PDB entry 6RE5 | electron microscopy, 3.20 A resolution | chains R and S of the 31 polymer chains in the assembly

== Chain R ==
Protein: Mitochondrial ATP synthase subunit delta
Organism: Polytomella sp. Pringsheim 198.80
Reference sequence: D7P7X6 (D7P7X6_9CHLO); residues 1-199 here = UniProt positions 1-199
Chain sequence (199 residues; each row starts with the number of its first residue):
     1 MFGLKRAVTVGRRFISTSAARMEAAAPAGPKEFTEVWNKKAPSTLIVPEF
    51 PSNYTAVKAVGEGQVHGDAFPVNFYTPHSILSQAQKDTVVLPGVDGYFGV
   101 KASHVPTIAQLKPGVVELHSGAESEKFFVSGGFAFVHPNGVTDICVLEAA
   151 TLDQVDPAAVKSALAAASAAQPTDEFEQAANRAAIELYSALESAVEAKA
Not modelled in the structure: 1-22

== Chain S ==
Protein: ATP synthase gamma chain, mitochondrial
Organism: Polytomella sp. Pringsheim 198.80
Reference sequence: Q4LDE7 (Q4LDE7_9CHLO); numbering as in UniProt (aligned over 1-317)
Chain sequence (317 residues; each row starts with the number of its first residue):
     1 MALRKAVLSLGLSQGVAAEAVLGSGMFNAVQHESVRYASNQAVKQRIRAI
    51 KNIGKITKAMKMVAASKMKNAQIAVEQSRGLVDPFVRLFGDFPAVNSNKS
   101 VVVAVTSDKGLCGGLNSNITKYTRATLATTESEGKDVVVVSIGDKGRSQL
   151 TRIESQRYQLAIADTYKVRVTFGQASLIVEELIKHNPQSYQILFNKFRSA
   201 ISFKPTVATILSPDLLEKQLEDVTGNSLDAYDIEASHERSDVLRDLTEFH
   251 LGVTLYNAMLENNCSEHASRMSAMENSTKSAGEMLGKLTLDYNRKRQATI
   301 TTELIEIIAGASALMDE
Not modelled in the structure: 1-38, 316-317

== Chain R / chain S interface ==
Residue-residue contacts (94; chain R residue first):
  Glu23(R) with Gln219(S); Asp222(S); Thr224(S)
  Ala24(R) with Asp222(S), hydrogen bond (backbone-backbone)
  Ala26(R) with Asn96(S); Leu220(S)
  Ala28(R) with Phe92(S); Ala94(S)
  Gly29(R) with Asp91(S); Pro93(S)
  Pro30(R) with Asp91(S)
  Glu32(R) with Ala94(S)
  Phe33(R) with Pro93(S), hydrophobic; Ala94(S), hydrophobic; Thr129(S)
  Val36(R) with Thr129(S)
  Trp37(R) with Ala125(S), hydrogen bond (side chain-backbone); Thr126(S); Thr129(S)
  Lys40(R) with Ala128(S)
  Leu45(R) with Lys121(S); Tyr122(S), hydrophobic; Ala125(S), hydrophobic
  Ile46(R) with Tyr122(S), hydrogen bond (backbone-side chain)
  Pro48(R) with Tyr122(S), hydrophobic; Pro205(S); Val207(S), hydrophobic
  Glu49(R) with Lys204(S), salt bridge; Pro205(S), hydrogen bond (backbone-backbone); Thr206(S); Val207(S), hydrogen bond (backbone-backbone)
  Phe50(R) with Asp91(S); Pro93(S), hydrophobic; Val207(S), hydrophobic
  Pro51(R) with Asp91(S); Val207(S)
  Ser52(R) with Asp91(S), hydrogen bond
  Tyr54(R) with Lys196(S); Arg198(S)
  Thr55(R) with Asp83(S); Val86(S)
  Val57(R) with Arg87(S), hydrogen bond (backbone-side chain)
  Lys58(R) with Arg87(S)
  Ala59(R) with Arg87(S); Tyr231(S)
  Asn73(R) with Arg87(S)
  Tyr75(R) with Gly80(S); Leu81(S), hydrophobic; Pro84(S)
  Thr76(R) with Leu81(S)
  Pro77(R) with Ser78(S), hydrogen bond (backbone-side chain); Leu81(S); Phe172(S), hydrophobic; Tyr256(S)
  His78(R) with Gln77(S)
  Ser79(R) with Gln77(S)
  Ile80(R) with Gln77(S), hydrogen bond (backbone-side chain); Gly80(S)
  Val94(R) with Glu234(S); Ala235(S); Ser236(S)
  Asp95(R) with Ala235(S)
  Pro106(R) with Ala230(S); Tyr231(S); Asp232(S), hydrogen bond (backbone-backbone)
  Thr107(R) with Tyr231(S); Asp232(S)
  Ile108(R) with Leu88(S), hydrophobic; Tyr231(S), hydrophobic; Asp232(S), hydrogen bond (backbone-backbone); Ile233(S); Glu234(S), hydrogen bond (backbone-backbone); Leu246(S), hydrophobic
  Ala109(R) with Glu234(S)
  Gln110(R) with Glu234(S); Ala235(S)
  Phe133(R) with Val242(S), hydrophobic; Asp245(S); Leu246(S), hydrophobic
  Phe135(R) with Pro84(S), hydrophobic; Leu88(S), hydrophobic; Leu246(S), hydrophobic
  Val136(R) with Tyr231(S)
  His137(R) with Arg87(S); Leu88(S); Tyr231(S)
  Pro138(R) with Tyr231(S)
  Asp143(R) with Pro84(S); Arg87(S), salt bridge
  Cys145(R) with Leu81(S), hydrophobic; Pro84(S), hydrophobic; Phe249(S)
  Leu147(R) with Phe172(S), hydrophobic; Phe249(S), hydrophobic
Interface residues without a listed pair, chain R (49 interface residues in all): Ala41, Val47, Phe98, Val141
Interface residues without a listed pair, chain S (52 interface residues in all): Glu76, Phe85, Val95, Asn118, Thr130, Ala208, Val223, Gly225, Leu228

== In short ==
49 residues of chain R face 52 of chain S across their interface, with 12 hydrogen bonds and 2 salt bridges.
Polar pairs include Glu49(R)-Lys204(S), Asp143(R)-Arg87(S) and Trp37(R)-Ala125(S).
Here chain R is Mitochondrial ATP synthase subunit delta and chain S is ATP synthase gamma chain,
mitochondrial, both from Polytomella sp. Pringsheim 198.80. Entry 6RE5 (Cryo-EM structure of Polytomella F-ATP
synthase, Rotary substate 2C, composite map) was determined by electron microscopy (same publication as 6RD4,
6RD5, 6RD6, 6RD7, 6RD8, 6RD9 and 46 further entries).
